8C20 - chains A and B of the 4 polymer chains in the assembly; structure by electron microscopy, 3.50 A resolution.

Chain A (and B):
Name: 5-hydroxytryptamine receptor 3A
Source organism: Mus musculus
Notes: chain B of this document is another copy of the same molecule, construct and numbering; everything in this record applies to it too
Reference sequence: P23979 (5HT3A_MOUSE); the construct has insertions or renumbered stretches relative to UniProt, so the offset changes along the chain: 6-276 = UniProt 32-302; 278-462 = UniProt 303-487
Chain sequence (538 residues; numbered -75 to 462; the number before each row is that of its first residue; numbers below 1 keep their minus sign (Met-75 is residue -75)):
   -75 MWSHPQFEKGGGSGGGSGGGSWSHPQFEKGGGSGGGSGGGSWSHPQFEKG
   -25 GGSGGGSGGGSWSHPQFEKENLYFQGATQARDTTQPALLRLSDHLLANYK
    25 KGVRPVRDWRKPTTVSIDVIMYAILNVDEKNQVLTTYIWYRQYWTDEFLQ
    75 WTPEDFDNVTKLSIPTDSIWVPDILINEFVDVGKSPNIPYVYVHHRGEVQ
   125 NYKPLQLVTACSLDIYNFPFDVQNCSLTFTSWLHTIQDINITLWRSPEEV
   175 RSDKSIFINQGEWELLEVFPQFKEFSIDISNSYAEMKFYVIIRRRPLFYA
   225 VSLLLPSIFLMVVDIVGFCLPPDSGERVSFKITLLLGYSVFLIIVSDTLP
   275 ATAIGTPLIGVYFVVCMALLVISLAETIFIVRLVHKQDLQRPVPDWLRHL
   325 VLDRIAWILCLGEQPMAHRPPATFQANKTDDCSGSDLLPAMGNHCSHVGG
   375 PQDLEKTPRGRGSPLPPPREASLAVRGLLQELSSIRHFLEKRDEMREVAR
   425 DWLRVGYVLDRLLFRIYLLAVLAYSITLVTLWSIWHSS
Not modelled in the structure: -75 to 7, 200-206, 276-277, 334-421 (chain B: -75 to 10, 83-84, 107-111, 311-314, 334-420)
Differences from the reference sequence: initiating methionine (-75); expression tag (-74 to 5); insertion (277); conflict Ser461 (Tyr486 in P23979)
Residues lining bound ligands: serotonin (SRO): Trp63, Arg65, Tyr126, Ile180

Interface between chain A and chain B:
Contacting residue pairs - 66 pairs, chain A then chain B:
  Pro10(A) with Phe72(B), hydrophobic
  Leu12(A) with Trp33(B), hydrophobic
  Leu13(A) with Val27(B), hydrophobic
  Ser16(A) with Val27(B)
  Tyr46(A) with Asn101(B); Glu102(B); Val104(B), hydrophobic
  Leu49(A) with Val104(B)
  Tyr61(A) with Phe103(B)
  Trp63(A) with Asn101(B); Trp156(B), hydrophobic
  Asp81(A) with Trp33(B), hydrogen bond; Arg34(B), salt bridge
  Asn82(A) with Trp33(B)
  Val83(A) with Trp33(B), hydrophobic
  Ser87(A) with Gly26(B); His158(B), hydrogen bond
  Pro89(A) with Gly26(B)
  Lys108(A) with Phe103(B); Val106(B)
  Pro110(A) with Leu99(B), hydrophobic; Phe103(B)
  Ile112(A) with Leu99(B), hydrophobic; Trp156(B)
  Tyr114(A) with Trp94(B), hydrogen bond; Val95(B), hydrogen bond (side chain-backbone); Leu157(B); His158(B)
  Tyr116(A) with Leu157(B), hydrophobic; Asp162(B), hydrogen bond
  Tyr126(A) with Trp156(B); Leu157(B), hydrophobic
  Pro128(A) with Trp156(B)
  Gln130(A) with Val104(B), hydrogen bond (side chain-backbone); Asp105(B), hydrogen bond
  Gln184(A) with Gln56(B); Ala277(B); Ile278(B)
  Gly185(A) with Lys54(B); Ala277(B)
  Arg219(A) with Ala277(B)
  Leu221(A) with Ala277(B)
  Phe222(A) with Lys54(B); Ala275(B); Thr276(B); Ala277(B)
  Val225(A) with Ser270(B), hydrogen bond (backbone-side chain); Thr280(B)
  Leu229(A) with Val288(B), hydrophobic
  Pro230(A) with Ser270(B)
  Phe233(A) with Leu259(B), hydrophobic; Ser263(B); Met291(B), hydrophobic; Val295(B), hydrophobic
  Val236(A) with Val295(B), hydrophobic
  Val237(A) with Leu259(B), hydrophobic
  Val240(A) with Val295(B), hydrophobic
  Leu244(A) with Ile256(B), hydrophobic; Ile302(B), hydrophobic
  Glu250(A) with Val252(B); Ser253(B), hydrogen bond
  Phe254(A) with Ile256(B), hydrophobic
  Thr257(A) with Leu260(B)
  Gly261(A) with Ile267(B)
  Val264(A) with Ile268(B), hydrophobic
  Ile268(A) with Asp271(B)
Also at the interface, not in a pair above, chain A (50 interface residues in all): Ile88, Val115, Lys127, Ile182, Glu186, Ser226, Leu234, Cys243, Ser253, Phe265
Also at the interface, not in a pair above, chain B (47 interface residues in all): Lys25, Arg31, Asp97, Ala134, Thr159, Val264, Gly279, Leu298

In short:
50 residues of chain A and 47 residues of chain B are in contact; the contacts include 9 hydrogen bonds and 1
salt bridge. Polar pairs include Asp81(A)-Arg34(B), Asp81(A)-Trp33(B) and Ser87(A)-His158(B). Chain A binds
serotonin.
Both chains are 5-hydroxytryptamine receptor 3A (Mus musculus). Entry 8C20 (Tetrameric 5-HT3aR in Salipro
(holo state, symmetric)) was determined by electron microscopy, deposited together with 8C1W, 8C1Z and 8C21.
